PDB entry 3UL8 | X-ray diffraction, 2.50 A resolution | chain A

Chain A:
Protein: Toll-like receptor 4, Variable lymphocyte receptor B
Source organism: Homo sapiens
UniProt: chimeric construct of O00206, Q4G1L2: residues 27-228 from O00206 (TLR4_HUMAN) positions 27-228 (same numbers); residues 229-302 from Q4G1L2 positions 126-199 (UniProt number = residue number - 103)
Amino-acid sequence (279 residues; row label = number of the first residue in the row):
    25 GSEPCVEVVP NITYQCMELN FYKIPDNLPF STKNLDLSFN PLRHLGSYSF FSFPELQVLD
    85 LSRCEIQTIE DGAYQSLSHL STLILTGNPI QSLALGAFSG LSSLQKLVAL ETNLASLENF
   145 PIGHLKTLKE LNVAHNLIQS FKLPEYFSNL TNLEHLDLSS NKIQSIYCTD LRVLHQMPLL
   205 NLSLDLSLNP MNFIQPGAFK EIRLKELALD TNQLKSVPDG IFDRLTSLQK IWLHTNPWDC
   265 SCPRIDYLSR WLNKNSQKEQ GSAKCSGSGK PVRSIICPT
Not modelled in the structure: 25-26
Sequence notes: engineered mutation L134 (Val in O00206); expression tag (303)
Swiss-Prot annotation at these positions:
  - glycosylation (N-linked (GlcNAc...) asparagine): N35, N173, N205
Disulfides: C29-C40, C264-C289, C266-C301
Glycans and other covalent adducts: N-acetylglucosamine (NAG) linked to N35, N173

In short:
Covalently linked N-acetylglucosamine: at N35 and N173.
Chain A is Toll-like receptor 4, Variable lymphocyte receptor B (Homo sapiens); the structure, Crystal
structure of the TV3 mutant V134L, was determined by X-ray diffraction, deposited together with 3UL9, 3UL7 and
3ULA.
